Entry 2ZB1 (X-ray diffraction, 2.50 A resolution); this record covers chain A.

# Chain A
Molecule: Mitogen-activated protein kinase 14
From: Homo sapiens
Notes: EC 2.7.11.24
UniProt: Q16539 (MK14_HUMAN); residue numbers follow UniProt; this construct covers 1-360
Chain sequence (360 residues; each row starts with the number of its first residue):
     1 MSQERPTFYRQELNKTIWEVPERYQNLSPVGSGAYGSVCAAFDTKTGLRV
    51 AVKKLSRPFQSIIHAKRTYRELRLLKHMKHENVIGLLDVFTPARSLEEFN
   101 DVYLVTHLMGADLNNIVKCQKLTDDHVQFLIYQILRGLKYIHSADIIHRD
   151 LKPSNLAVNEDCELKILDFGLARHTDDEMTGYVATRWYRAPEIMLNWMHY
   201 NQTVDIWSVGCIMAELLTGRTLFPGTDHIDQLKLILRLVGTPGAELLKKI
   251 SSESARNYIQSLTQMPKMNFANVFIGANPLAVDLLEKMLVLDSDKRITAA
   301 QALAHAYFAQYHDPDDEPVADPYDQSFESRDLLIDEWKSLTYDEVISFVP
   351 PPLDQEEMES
Not modelled in the structure: 1-3, 31-32, 172-173, 353-360
Ligand contacts: GK4 (N-(cyclopropylmethyl)-2'-methyl-5'-(5-methyl-1,3,4-oxadiazol-2-yl)biphenyl-4-carboxamide): Tyr35, Val38, Ala51, Val52, Lys53, Glu71, Leu75, Ile84, Leu104, Thr106, His107, Leu108, Met109, Gly110, Ala111, Asp112, Ala157, Leu167, Asp168, Phe169, Leu171
Curated features (UniProtKB/Swiss-Prot):
  - motif: Thr180 to Tyr182 (TXY)
  - active site: Asp168 (Proton acceptor)
  - binding site (ATP): Val30 to Val38, Lys53
  - modified residue: Ser2 (N-acetylserine), Thr16 (Phosphothreonine), Lys53 (N6-acetyllysine), Lys152 (N6-acetyllysine), Thr180 (Phosphothreonine), Tyr182 (Phosphotyrosine), Thr263 (Phosphothreonine), Tyr323 (Phosphotyrosine)
  - natural variant: Ala51 (A51V: In a gastric adenocarcinoma sample), Pro322 (P322R: In a lung adenocarcinoma sample)
  - mutagenesis: Ala34 (A34V: Lowered kinase activity), Lys53 (K53R: Loss of kinase activity), Lys54 (K54R: Impairs MAP2K6/MKK6-dependent autophosphorylation), Tyr69 (Y69H: Lowered kinase activity), Asp168 (D168A: Loss of kinase activity), Thr175 (T175A: No effect on either the kinase activity or tyrosine phosphorylation), Asp176 (D176A: Emulation of the active state. Increase in activity; when associated with S-327 or L-327), Asp177 (D177A: Loss of kinase activity), Thr180 (T180E: Loss of kinase activity), Tyr182 (Y182F: Loss of kinase activity), Ala320 (A320T: Lowered kinase activity), Phe327 (F327L: Emulation of the active state. Increase in activity; when associated with A-176; F327S: Emulation of the active state. Increase in activity; when associated with A-176), 1 further mutagenesis entry in UniProt

# Overview
Chain A binds compound GK4. UniProt lists active-site residue Asp168, 10 ATP-binding residues and 13
mutagenesis sites.
Chain A is Mitogen-activated protein kinase 14 (Homo sapiens); the structure, Crystal structure of P38 in
complex with biphenyl amide inhibitor, was determined by X-ray diffraction together with 2ZAZ and 2ZB0 from
the same study.
